Entry 6V99 (X-ray diffraction, 2.29 A resolution); this record covers chains B and C of the 4 polymer chains in the assembly.

[Chain B (and C)]
Protein: Glucose-1-phosphate adenylyltransferase
From: Agrobacterium fabrum (strain C58 / ATCC 33970)
Notes: EC 2.7.7.27; chain C of this document is another copy of the same molecule, construct and numbering; everything in this record applies to it too
UniProtKB: Q8U8L5 (GLGC_AGRFC); numbering as in UniProt (aligned over 1-420)
Amino-acid sequence (440 residues; numbered -19 to 420; the number before each row is that of its first residue; numbers below 1 keep their minus sign (Met-19 is residue -19)):
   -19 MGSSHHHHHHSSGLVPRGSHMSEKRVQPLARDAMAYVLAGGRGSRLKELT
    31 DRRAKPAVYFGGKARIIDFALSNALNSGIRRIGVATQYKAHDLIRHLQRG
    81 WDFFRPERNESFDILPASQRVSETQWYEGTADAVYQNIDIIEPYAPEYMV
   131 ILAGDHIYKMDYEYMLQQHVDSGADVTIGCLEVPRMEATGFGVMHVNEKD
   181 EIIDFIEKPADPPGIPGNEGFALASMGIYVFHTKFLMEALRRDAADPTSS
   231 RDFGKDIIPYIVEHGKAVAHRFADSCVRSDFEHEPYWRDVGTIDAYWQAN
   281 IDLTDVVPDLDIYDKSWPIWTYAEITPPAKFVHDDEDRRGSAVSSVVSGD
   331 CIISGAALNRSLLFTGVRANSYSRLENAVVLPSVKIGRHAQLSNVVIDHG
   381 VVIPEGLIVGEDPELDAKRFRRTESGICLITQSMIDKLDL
Unresolved in the structure: -19 to 5
Differences from the reference sequence: expression tag (-19 to 0); engineered mutation Asp72 (Ser in Q8U8L5)
Curated features (UniProtKB/Swiss-Prot):
  - binding site (alpha-D-glucose 1-phosphate): Tyr107, Gly172, Glu187, Lys188, Ser205
What the authors report for this chain:
  - mutagenesis - S52A, S52C, S52W: decreased catalytic activity on Fru6P
  - mutagenesis - S52A, S52D, S52E: unchanged catalytic activity on Pyr
  - mutagenesis - S52A: unchanged binding to AMP
  - mutagenesis - S52C, S52D, S52E, S52W: decreased binding to AMP
  - mutagenesis - S52A, S52D, S52E: abolished binding to Fru6P
  - mutagenesis - S52E: decreased binding to Pyr
  - mutagenesis - S52A, S52D: unchanged binding to Pyr
  - mutagenesis - S52D (Tm 63.5 degC), S52E (Tm 66.1 degC): increased stability
  - allosteric site: Ser52
  - mutagenesis - S52D, S52E: abolished catalytic activity on Fru6P
  - mutagenesis - S52W: abolished catalytic activity on Pyr
  - mutagenesis - S52C, S52W: decreased stability

[Chain B / chain C interface]
Residue-residue contacts (20):
  Arg32(B) - Arg100(C)  hydrogen bond (side chain-backbone)
  Arg32(B) - Val101(C)
  Lys69(B) - Gln99(C)
  His71(B) - Ile94(C)
  Gln78(B) - Gln78(C)  hydrogen bond
  Gln78(B) - Ile94(C)
  Arg85(B) - Asp82(C)  salt bridge
  Pro86(B) - Tyr302(C)
  Pro86(B) - Glu304(C)
  Glu87(B) - Glu304(C)
  Glu87(B) - Ile305(C)  hydrogen bond (side chain-backbone)
  Ile94(B) - Gln78(C)
  Arg100(B) - His71(C)
  Tyr302(B) - Arg85(C)  hydrogen bond
  Tyr302(B) - Pro86(C)
  Ala303(B) - Arg85(C)  hydrogen bond (backbone-side chain)
  Glu304(B) - Arg85(C)
  Glu304(B) - Pro86(C)
  Glu304(B) - Glu87(C)
  Ile305(B) - Glu87(C)  hydrogen bond (backbone-side chain)
Also at the interface, not in a pair above, chain B (17 interface residues in all): Ile74, Asp82, Asp93, Val101
Also at the interface, not in a pair above, chain C (17 interface residues in all): Arg32, Ile74, Arg75, Leu95

[Summary]
Chain B and chain C each contribute 17 residues to their interface, with 6 hydrogen bonds and 1 salt bridge.
Polar pairs include Arg85(B)-Asp82(C), Arg32(B)-Arg100(C) and Gln78(B)-Gln78(C). From the paper: S52C, S52D
and S52E of chain B, among others, reduce binding to AMP; an allosteric site at Ser52(B); 5 substitutions were
tested in all.
Chain B and chain C are both Glucose-1-phosphate adenylyltransferase (Agrobacterium fabrum (strain C58 / ATCC
33970)); the structure, Agrobacterium tumefaciens ADP-Glucose pyrophosphorylase- S72D in the presence of
sulfate, was determined by X-ray diffraction, deposited together with 6V96 and 6V9A.
